PDB entry 9GEN | electron microscopy, 3.76 A resolution | chains A and I of the 11 polymer chains in the assembly

[Chain A]
Protein: Histone H3.2
From: Xenopus laevis
Reference sequence: P84233 (H32_XENLA); residues 37-135 here correspond to UniProt positions 38-136 (UniProt number = residue number + 1)
Chain sequence (99 residues; row label = number of the first residue in the row):
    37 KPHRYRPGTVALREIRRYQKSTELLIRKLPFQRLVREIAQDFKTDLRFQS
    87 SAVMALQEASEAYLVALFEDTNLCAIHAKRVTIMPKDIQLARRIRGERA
Disordered / not traced: 37
Sequence notes: conflict Ala102 (Gly103 in P84233)
UniProt features mapped onto this chain:
  - modified residue: Lys37 (N6-methyllysine), Tyr41 (Phosphotyrosine), Lys56 (N6,N6,N6-trimethyllysine), Ser57 (Phosphoserine), Lys64 (N6-(2-hydroxyisobutyryl)lysine), Lys79 (N6,N6,N6-trimethyllysine), Thr80 (Phosphothreonine), Ser86 (Phosphoserine), Thr107 (Phosphothreonine), Lys115 (N6-acetyllysine), Lys122 (N6-(2-hydroxyisobutyryl)lysine)
  - lipidation: Cys110 (S-palmitoyl cysteine)

[Chain I]
Molecule: Widom-601 DNA
Sequence (147 nucleotides; row label = number of the first residue in the row; numbers below 1 keep their minus sign (DA-73 is residue -73)):
   -73 ATCGGATGTATATATCTGACACGTGCCTGGAGACTAGGGAGTAATCCCCT
   -23 TGGCGGTTAAAACGCGGGGGACAGCGCGTACGTGCGTTTAAGCGGTGCTA
    27 GAGCTGTCTACGACCAATTGAGCGGCCTCGGCACCGGGATTCTCGAT
Disordered / not traced: -73, 73

[How chain A and chain I interact]
Pairs across the interface - 21 pairs, chain A then chain I:
  His39(A) - DT69(I)  base contact
  His39(A) - DC70(I)  sugar contact
  Arg40(A) - DG-8(I)  base contact
  Tyr41(A) - DT69(I)  phosphate contact
  Arg42(A) - DG-5(I)  salt bridge to the phosphate
  Arg42(A) - DC70(I)  salt bridge to the phosphate
  Thr45(A) - DT69(I)  phosphate contact
  Thr45(A) - DC70(I)  hydrogen bond to the phosphate
  Arg72(A) - DT-23(I)  salt bridge to the phosphate
  Arg83(A) - DT-23(I)  phosphate contact
  Phe84(A) - DT-24(I)  phosphate contact
  Phe84(A) - DT-23(I)  hydrogen bond to the phosphate
  Gln85(A) - DT-24(I)  phosphate contact
  Ser86(A) - DT-24(I)  hydrogen bond to the phosphate
  Lys115(A) - DA-3(I)  phosphate contact
  Arg116(A) - DA-3(I)  phosphate contact
  Arg116(A) - DC-2(I)  salt bridge to the phosphate
  Val117(A) - DA-3(I)  phosphate contact
  Thr118(A) - DA-3(I)  hydrogen bond to the phosphate
  Met120(A) - DA-3(I)  phosphate contact
  Met120(A) - DC-2(I)  phosphate contact
Also at the interface, not in a pair above, chain A (17 interface residues in all): Pro43, Arg63
Also at the interface, not in a pair above, chain I (13 interface residues in all): DA-14, DA-13, DG-6, DG-4, DG71

[Summary]
17 residues of chain A face 13 of chain I across their interface, with 4 hydrogen bonds and 4 salt bridges.
Among the polar pairs are Thr45(A)-DC70(I), Phe84(A)-DT-23(I) and Ser86(A)-DT-24(I).
Chain A is Histone H3.2 (Xenopus laevis) and chain I is Widom-601 DNA; the structure, Recombinant
Myeloperoxidase bound to nucleosome core particle, was determined by electron microscopy, deposited together
with 9GEO, 9GEP, 9GEQ, 9GER, 9IHD, 9IHE and 9IHF.
